PDB entry 8FU7 | electron microscopy, 3.21 A resolution | chains A and B of the 3 polymer chains in the assembly

Chain A (and B):
Name: Spike glycoprotein
Source organism: Severe acute respiratory syndrome coronavirus 2
Notes: chain B of this document is another copy of the same molecule, construct and numbering; everything in this record applies to it too
UniProtKB: P0DTC2 (SPIKE_SARS2); aligned to UniProt positions 1-1188 over residues 1-1188 (the alignment contains insertions or deletions, so no single offset holds)
Chain sequence (1192 residues; row label = number of the first residue in the row):
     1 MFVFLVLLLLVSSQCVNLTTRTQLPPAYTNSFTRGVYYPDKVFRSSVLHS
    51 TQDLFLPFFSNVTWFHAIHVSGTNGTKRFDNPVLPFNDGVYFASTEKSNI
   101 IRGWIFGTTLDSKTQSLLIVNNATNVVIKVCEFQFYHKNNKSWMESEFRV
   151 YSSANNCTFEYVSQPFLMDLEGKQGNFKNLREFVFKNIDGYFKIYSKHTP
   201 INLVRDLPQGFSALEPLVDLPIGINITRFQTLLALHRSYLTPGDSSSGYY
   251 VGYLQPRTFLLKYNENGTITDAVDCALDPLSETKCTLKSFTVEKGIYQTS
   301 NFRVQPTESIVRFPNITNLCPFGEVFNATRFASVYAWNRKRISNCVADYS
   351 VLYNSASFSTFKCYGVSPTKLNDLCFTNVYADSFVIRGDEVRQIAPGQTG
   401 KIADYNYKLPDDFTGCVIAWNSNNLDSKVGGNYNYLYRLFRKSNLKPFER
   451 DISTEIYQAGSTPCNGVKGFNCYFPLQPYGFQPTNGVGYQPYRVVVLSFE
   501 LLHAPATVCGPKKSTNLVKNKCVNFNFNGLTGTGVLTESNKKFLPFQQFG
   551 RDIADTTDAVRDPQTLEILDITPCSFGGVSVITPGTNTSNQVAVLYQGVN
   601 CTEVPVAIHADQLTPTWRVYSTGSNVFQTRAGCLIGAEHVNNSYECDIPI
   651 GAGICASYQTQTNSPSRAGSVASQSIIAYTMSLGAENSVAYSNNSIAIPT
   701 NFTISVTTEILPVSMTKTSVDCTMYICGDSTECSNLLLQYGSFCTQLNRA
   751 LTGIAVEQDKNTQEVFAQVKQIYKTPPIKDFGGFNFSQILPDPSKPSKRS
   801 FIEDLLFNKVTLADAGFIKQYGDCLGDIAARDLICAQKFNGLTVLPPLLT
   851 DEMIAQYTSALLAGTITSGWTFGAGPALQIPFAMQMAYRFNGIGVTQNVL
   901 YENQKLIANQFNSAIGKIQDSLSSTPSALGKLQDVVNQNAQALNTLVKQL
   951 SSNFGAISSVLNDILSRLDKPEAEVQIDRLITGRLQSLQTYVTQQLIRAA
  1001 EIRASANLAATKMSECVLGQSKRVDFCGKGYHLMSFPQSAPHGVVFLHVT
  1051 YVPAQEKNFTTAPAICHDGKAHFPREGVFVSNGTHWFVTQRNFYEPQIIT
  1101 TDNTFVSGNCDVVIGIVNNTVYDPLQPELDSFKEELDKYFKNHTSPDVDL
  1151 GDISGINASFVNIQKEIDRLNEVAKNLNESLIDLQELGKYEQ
Disordered / not traced: 1-23, 68-80, 236-246, 661-671, 812-837, 1131-1192
Construct notes: conflict Leu-9 (Pro in P0DTC2), Lys-468 (Glu484 in P0DTC2), Pro-478 (Ser494 in P0DTC2), Gly-598 (Asp614 in P0DTC2), Ser-666 (Arg682 in P0DTC2), Gly-669 (Arg685 in P0DTC2), Phe-1160 (Val1176 in P0DTC2); engineered mutation Pro-876 (Ala892 in P0DTC2), Pro-926 (Ala942 in P0DTC2), Pro-971 (Val987 in P0DTC2); expression tag (1189-1192)
Residues lining bound ligands:
  - N-acetylglucosamine (NAG; 2-acetamido-2-deoxy-beta-D-glucopyranose), molecule 1: Phe-59, Ser-60, Asn-61, Pro-615
  - N-acetylglucosamine (NAG), molecule 2: Thr-108, Asn-225, Thr-227
  - N-acetylglucosamine (NAG), molecule 3: Asn-122, Asn-125, Val-127
  - N-acetylglucosamine (NAG), molecule 4: Asn-264, Glu-265, Asn-266
  - N-acetylglucosamine (NAG), molecule 5: Phe-322, Gly-323, Phe-326, Asn-327, Ser-357
  - N-acetylglucosamine (NAG), molecule 6: Asn-600, Glu-603, Gln-628
  - N-acetylglucosamine (NAG), molecule 7: Ala-690, Glu-1056, Lys-1057, Asn-1058
  - N-acetylglucosamine (NAG), molecule 8: Asn-701, Leu-906, Gln-1055
  - N-acetylglucosamine (NAG), molecule 9: Asn-785, Ser-787, Gln-788, Asn-912
  - N-acetylglucosamine (NAG), molecule 10: Asn-1082, Thr-1084, His-1085, Phe-1087
Curated features (UniProtKB/Swiss-Prot):
  - glycosylation (N-linked (GlcNAc...) asparagine): Asn-17 (complex), Asn-61 (hybrid), Asn-74 (complex), Asn-122 (hybrid)
What the authors report for this chain:
  - mutagenesis - S12P, S13I, C15F: decreased binding to COVA1-22

Interface between chain A and chain B:
Pairs across the interface (156; chain A residue first):
  Arg-303(A) / Asp-721(B)
  Arg-303(A) / Met-724(B)
  Arg-341(A) / Phe-159(B)
  Arg-341(A) / Pro-221(B)
  Gly-365(A) / Arg-967(B)
  Gly-365(A) / Leu-968(B)
  Val-366(A) / Arg-967(B)
  Val-366(A) / Leu-968(B)
  Ser-367(A) / Arg-967(B)  hydrogen bond (backbone-backbone)
  Ser-367(A) / Asp-969(B)
  Lys-370(A) / Leu-965(B)
  Lys-370(A) / Ser-966(B)
  Lys-370(A) / Arg-967(B)
  Lys-370(A) / Leu-968(B)
  Leu-374(A) / Ser-966(B)
  Leu-374(A) / Arg-967(B)
  Asn-378(A) / Tyr-191(B)  hydrogen bond
  Asn-378(A) / Pro-221(B)
  Thr-399(A) / Tyr-353(B)
  Glu-500(A) / Tyr-191(B)  hydrogen bond
  Leu-501(A) / Arg-967(B)
  Leu-502(A) / Tyr-191(B)
  Pro-505(A) / Lys-41(B)
  Thr-531(A) / Asn-962(B)
  Lys-542(A) / Phe-43(B)
  Lys-542(A) / Asn-266(B)
  Phe-543(A) / Phe-43(B)  hydrophobic
  Leu-544(A) / Tyr-38(B)
  Phe-546(A) / Asp-40(B)
  Phe-546(A) / Lys-41(B)
  Phe-546(A) / Pro-216(B)  hydrophobic
  Gln-547(A) / Lys-41(B)
  Gln-547(A) / Val-42(B)  hydrogen bond (side chain-backbone)
  Gln-547(A) / Phe-43(B)
  Gln-548(A) / Lys-41(B)  hydrogen bond (backbone-backbone)
  Phe-549(A) / Lys-41(B)
  Phe-549(A) / Val-42(B)
  Phe-549(A) / Phe-43(B)  hydrogen bond (backbone-backbone)
  Gly-550(A) / Phe-43(B)
  Arg-551(A) / Val-42(B)
  Arg-551(A) / Phe-43(B)  hydrogen bond (backbone-backbone)
  Arg-551(A) / Arg-44(B)
  Ile-553(A) / Val-47(B)  hydrophobic
  Ala-554(A) / Val-947(B)  hydrophobic
  Asp-555(A) / Arg-44(B)  salt bridge
  Asp-558(A) / Lys-838(B)  salt bridge
  Phe-576(A) / Met-724(B)  hydrophobic
  Phe-576(A) / Phe-839(B)
  Phe-576(A) / Gly-841(B)
  Phe-576(A) / Leu-842(B)
  Phe-576(A) / Thr-843(B)
  Gln-597(A) / Leu-845(B)
  Ala-631(A) / Pro-846(B)  hydrophobic
  Pro-649(A) / Leu-848(B)  hydrophobic
  Gly-651(A) / Pro-847(B)
  Gly-651(A) / Leu-848(B)
  Ala-652(A) / Pro-847(B)  hydrogen bond (backbone-backbone)
  Ala-652(A) / Leu-848(B)
  Ala-652(A) / Thr-850(B)
  Gly-653(A) / Leu-848(B)  hydrogen bond (backbone-backbone)
  Gly-653(A) / Thr-850(B)
  Gly-653(A) / Met-853(B)
  Ile-654(A) / Leu-848(B)
  Thr-680(A) / Met-853(B)
  Met-681(A) / Leu-848(B)
  Met-681(A) / Leu-849(B)  hydrophobic
  Met-681(A) / Met-853(B)  hydrophobic
  Leu-683(A) / Ile-772(B)
  Leu-683(A) / Met-853(B)
  Leu-683(A) / Gln-856(B)
  Leu-683(A) / Tyr-857(B)
  Ala-685(A) / Gln-771(B)
  Ala-685(A) / Ile-772(B)  hydrogen bond (backbone-backbone)
  Glu-686(A) / Ile-772(B)
  Glu-686(A) / Lys-774(B)  salt bridge
  Asn-687(A) / Gln-771(B)  hydrogen bond
  Asn-687(A) / Ile-772(B)  hydrogen bond (backbone-backbone)
  Asn-687(A) / Tyr-773(B)
  Asn-687(A) / Lys-774(B)  hydrogen bond (backbone-backbone)
  Val-689(A) / Tyr-773(B)  hydrophobic
  Val-689(A) / Thr-867(B)
  Val-689(A) / Ala-877(B)  hydrophobic
  Val-689(A) / Gln-879(B)
  Ala-690(A) / Gln-879(B)
  Tyr-691(A) / Pro-776(B)  hydrophobic
  Tyr-691(A) / Asp-780(B)  hydrogen bond (side chain-backbone)
  Tyr-691(A) / Phe-781(B)
  Tyr-691(A) / Thr-867(B)
  Tyr-691(A) / Ile-880(B)
  Tyr-691(A) / Pro-881(B)  hydrophobic
  Tyr-691(A) / Phe-882(B)  hydrogen bond (side chain-backbone)
  Ser-692(A) / Pro-881(B)
  Asn-693(A) / Asp-780(B)
  Asn-693(A) / Pro-881(B)
  Asn-694(A) / Pro-881(B)
  Ser-695(A) / Gln-879(B)
  Ser-695(A) / Ile-880(B)
  Ser-695(A) / Pro-881(B)
  Ile-696(A) / Gln-879(B)
  Ala-697(A) / Leu-878(B)
  Ala-697(A) / Gln-879(B)  hydrogen bond (backbone-backbone)
  Pro-699(A) / Leu-878(B)
  Thr-945(A) / Gln-746(B)
  Gln-949(A) / Tyr-740(B)
  Gln-949(A) / Gly-741(B)
  Gln-949(A) / Ser-742(B)  hydrogen bond (side chain-backbone)
  Gln-949(A) / Phe-743(B)
  Ser-952(A) / Gln-739(B)
  Ser-952(A) / Gly-741(B)
  Asn-953(A) / Gln-739(B)
  Phe-954(A) / Gln-739(B)
  Phe-954(A) / Tyr-740(B)  hydrophobic
  Phe-954(A) / Phe-743(B)  hydrophobic
  Gly-955(A) / Gln-739(B)
  Lys-970(A) / Asp-411(B)
  Gln-986(A) / Phe-743(B)
  Gln-986(A) / Gln-989(B)  hydrogen bond
  Ser-987(A) / Phe-743(B)
  Thr-990(A) / Phe-743(B)
  Thr-990(A) / Gln-746(B)
  Gln-994(A) / Leu-996(B)
  Ile-997(A) / Leu-996(B)  hydrophobic
  Glu-1001(A) / Arg-1003(B)
  Arg-1023(A) / Glu-1015(B)  salt bridge
  Arg-1023(A) / Arg-1023(B)
  Val-1024(A) / Ser-1014(B)
  Val-1024(A) / Leu-1018(B)
  Asp-1025(A) / Gly-873(B)
  Asp-1025(A) / Ser-1014(B)
  Lys-1029(A) / Gln-768(B)
  Lys-1029(A) / Gly-873(B)
  Gly-1030(A) / Ala-874(B)
  Tyr-1031(A) / Trp-870(B)
  Tyr-1031(A) / Ala-874(B)  hydrophobic
  Pro-1053(A) / Ala-874(B)
  Pro-1053(A) / Pro-876(B)
  Glu-1056(A) / Leu-878(B)
  Asn-1058(A) / Gln-879(B)
  Thr-1061(A) / Pro-881(B)
  Thr-1061(A) / Met-884(B)
  Pro-1063(A) / Tyr-901(B)  hydrophobic
  Phe-1073(A) / Asn-898(B)
  Phe-1073(A) / Tyr-901(B)  hydrophobic
  Val-1078(A) / Met-884(B)  hydrophobic
  Val-1078(A) / Tyr-888(B)
  Arg-1091(A) / Tyr-888(B)
  Phe-1105(A) / Thr-896(B)
  Phe-1105(A) / Gln-897(B)
  Ser-1107(A) / Asn-898(B)  hydrogen bond
  Ser-1107(A) / Glu-902(B)
  Val-1112(A) / Glu-902(B)
  Ile-1114(A) / Gln-904(B)
  Leu-1125(A) / Leu-1125(B)  hydrophobic
  Leu-1125(A) / Glu-1128(B)
  Leu-1129(A) / Glu-1128(B)
  Leu-1129(A) / Leu-1129(B)  hydrophobic
Also at the interface, not in a pair above, chain A (108 interface residues in all): Asn-301, Tyr-380, Arg-438, His-503, Ala-504, Gly-532, Lys-541, Asp-552, Pro-573, Gly-577, Arg-630, Cys-646, Ile-650, Cys-655, Gly-684, Ser-688, Pro-971, Gly-983, Thr-993, Val-1052, Ala-1062, Pro-1074, Glu-1076, Val-1113
Also at the interface, not in a pair above, chain B (94 interface residues in all): Gly-190, Glu-215, Thr-268, Asn-354, Gly-397, Arg-749, Lys-770, Asn-891, Ile-957, Thr-993, Ile-997, Thr-1011, Gly-1019, Glu-1095

In short:
108 residues of chain A face 94 of chain B across their interface; the contacts include 19 hydrogen bonds and
4 salt bridges. Among the polar pairs are Asp-555(A)/Arg-44(B), Asp-558(A)/Lys-838(B) and
Glu-686(A)/Lys-774(B). Chain A binds 10 copies of N-acetylglucosamine. The paper reports that S12P, S13I and
C15F of chain A reduce binding to COVA1-22.
Chain A and chain B are both Spike glycoprotein (Severe acute respiratory syndrome coronavirus 2); the
structure, Structure of Covid Spike variant deltaN135 in fully closed form, was determined by electron
microscopy (same publication as 8FU8 and 8FU9).
